6HUB - chains R and S of the 28 polymer chains in the assembly; structure by X-ray diffraction, 2.90 A resolution.

Chain R:
Protein: Proteasome subunit alpha type-5
Organism: Saccharomyces cerevisiae (strain ATCC 204508 / S288c)
Notes: EC 3.4.25.1
UniProtKB: P32379 (PSA5_YEAST); residues -7 to 252 here correspond to UniProt positions 1-260 (UniProt number = residue number + 8)
Chain sequence (260 residues; row label = number of the first residue in the row; numbers below 1 keep their minus sign (Met-7 is residue -7)):
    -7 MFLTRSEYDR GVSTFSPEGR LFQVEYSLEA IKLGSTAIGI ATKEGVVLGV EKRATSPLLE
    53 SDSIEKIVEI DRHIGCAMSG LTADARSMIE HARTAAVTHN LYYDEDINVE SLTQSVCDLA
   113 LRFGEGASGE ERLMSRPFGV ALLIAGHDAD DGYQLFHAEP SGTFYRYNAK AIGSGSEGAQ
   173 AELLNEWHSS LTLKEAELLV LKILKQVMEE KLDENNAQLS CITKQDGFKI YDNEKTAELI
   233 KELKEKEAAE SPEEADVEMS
Unresolved in the structure: -7 to 0, 118-124, 243-252

Chain S:
Protein: Proteasome subunit alpha type-6
Organism: Saccharomyces cerevisiae (strain ATCC 204508 / S288c)
Notes: EC 3.4.25.1
UniProtKB: P40302 (PSA6_YEAST); residues 0-233 here correspond to UniProt positions 1-234 (UniProt number = residue number + 1)
Chain sequence (234 residues; row label = number of the first residue in the row; numbering starts at 0):
     0 MFRNNYDGDT VTFSPTGRLF QVEYALEAIK QGSVTVGLRS NTHAVLVALK RNADELSSYQ
    60 KKIIKCDEHM GLSLAGLAPD ARVLSNYLRQ QCNYSSLVFN RKLAVERAGH LLCDKAQKNT
   120 QSYGGRPYGV GLLIIGYDKS GAHLLEFQPS GNVTELYGTA IGARSQGAKT YLERTLDTFI
   180 KIDGNPDELI KAGVEAISQS LRDESLTVDN LSIAIVGKDT PFTIYDGEAV AKYI
Unresolved in the structure: 0-2
Curated features (UniProtKB/Swiss-Prot):
  - modified residue: Ser13 (Phosphoserine)
  - cross-link: Lys190 (Glycyl lysine isopeptide (Lys-Gly) (interchain with G-Cter in ubiquitin))

Chain R / chain S interface:
Pairs across the interface (46; chain R residue first):
  Arg2(R) with Gly7(S)
  Ser5(R) with Arg125(S)
  Thr6(R) with Gly7(S), hydrogen bond (side chain-backbone); Gln20(S)
  Phe7(R) with Gln20(S), hydrogen bond (backbone-side chain); Tyr23(S); Ala24(S), hydrophobic; Leu76(S), hydrophobic; Arg125(S); Pro126(S); Gly128(S)
  Ser8(R) with Tyr23(S)
  Pro9(R) with Tyr23(S), hydrophobic; Glu26(S)
  Glu10(R) with Glu26(S); Gln30(S)
  Gly11(R) with Tyr23(S); Ala27(S)
  Leu13(R) with Arg125(S)
  Gln106(R) with Arg81(S), hydrogen bond
  Asp110(R) with Arg81(S), salt bridge
  Leu113(R) with Pro78(S), hydrophobic; Arg125(S)
  Ser153(R) with Pro78(S)
  Gly154(R) with Pro78(S)
  Thr155(R) with Gln59(S); Pro78(S)
  Phe156(R) with Gln59(S)
  Tyr157(R) with Arg50(S), hydrogen bond (side chain-backbone); Ala52(S); Ser56(S); Ser57(S); Gln59(S)
  Arg158(R) with Ser56(S); Ser57(S), hydrogen bond (backbone-backbone)
  Tyr159(R) with Ala52(S); Asp53(S); Leu55(S); Ser56(S)
  Asn160(R) with Leu55(S), hydrogen bond (backbone-backbone)
  Ala161(R) with Leu55(S)
  Gln172(R) with Asp53(S), hydrogen bond; Leu55(S)
  Leu176(R) with Glu54(S); Leu55(S), hydrophobic
  Trp179(R) with Leu55(S), hydrophobic
Other interface residues (no listed pair), chain R (26 interface residues in all): Gly3, Leu175
Other interface residues (no listed pair), chain S (26 interface residues in all): Asp6, Asn51, Lys60, Asp79, Gly123

Overview:
Chain R and chain S each contribute 26 residues to their interface; the contacts include 7 hydrogen bonds and
1 salt bridge. Polar contacts include Asp110(R)-Arg81(S), Thr6(R)-Gly7(S) and Phe7(R)-Gln20(S).
Chain R is Proteasome subunit alpha type-5 and chain S is Proteasome subunit alpha type-6, both from
Saccharomyces cerevisiae (strain ATCC 204508 / S288c); the structure, Yeast 20S proteasome with human beta2c
(S171G) in complex with 16, was determined by X-ray diffraction, deposited together with 6HTB, 6HTC, 6HTD,
6HTP, 6HTR, 6HUC and 30 further entries.
